PDB entry 8RIW | X-ray diffraction, 2.57 A resolution | chains A and F of the 6 polymer chains in the assembly

[Chain A]
Molecule: Tubulin alpha-1B chain
From: Bos taurus
UniProtKB: P81947 (TBA1B_BOVIN); residues 1-451 here = UniProt positions 1-451
Sequence (451 residues; row label = number of the first residue in the row):
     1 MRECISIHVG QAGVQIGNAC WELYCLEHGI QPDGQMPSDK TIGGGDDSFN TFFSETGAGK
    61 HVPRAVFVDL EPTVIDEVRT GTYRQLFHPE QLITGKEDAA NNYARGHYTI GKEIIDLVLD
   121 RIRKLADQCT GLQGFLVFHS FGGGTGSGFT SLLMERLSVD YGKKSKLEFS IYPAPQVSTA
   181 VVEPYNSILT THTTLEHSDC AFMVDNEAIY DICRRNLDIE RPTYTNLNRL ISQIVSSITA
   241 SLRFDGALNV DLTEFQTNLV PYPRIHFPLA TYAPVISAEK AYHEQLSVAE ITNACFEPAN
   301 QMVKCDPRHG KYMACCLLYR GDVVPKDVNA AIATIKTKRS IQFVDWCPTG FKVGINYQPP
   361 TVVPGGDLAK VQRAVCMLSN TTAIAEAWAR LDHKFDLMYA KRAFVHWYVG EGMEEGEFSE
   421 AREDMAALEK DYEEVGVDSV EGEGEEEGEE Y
Unresolved in the structure: 439-451
Ion coordination: Ca2+: Asp39, Thr41, Gly44, Glu55
Residues lining bound ligands:
  - A1H00 ((2-methyl-1H-indol-5-yl) 3,4,5-trimethoxybenzenesulfonate): Thr179, Ala180, Val181
  - GTP (guanosine-5'-triphosphate): Gly10, Gln11, Ala12, Gln15, Ile16, Asp69, Asp98, Ala99, Ala100, Asn101, Ser140, Gly142, Gly143, Gly144, Thr145, Gly146, Ile171, Pro173, Val177, Ser178, Thr179, Glu183, Asn206, Tyr224, Leu227, Asn228, Ile231

[Chain F]
Molecule: Tubulin tyrosine ligase
From: Gallus gallus
UniProtKB: A0A8V0Z8P0 (A0A8V0Z8P0_CHICK); aligned to UniProt positions 1-378 over residues 1-378 (the alignment contains insertions or deletions, so no single offset holds)
Sequence (384 residues; row label = number of the first residue in the row):
     1 MYTFVVRDEN SSVYAEVSRL LLATGQWKRL RKDNPRFNLM LGERNRLPFG RLGHEPGLVQ
    61 LVNYYRGADK LCRKASLVKL IKTSPELSES CTWFPESYVI YPTNLKTPVA PAQNGIRHLI
   121 NNTRTDEREV FLAAYNRRRE GREGNVWIAK SSAGAKGEGI LISSEASELL DFIDEQGQVH
   181 VIQKYLEKPL LLEPGHRKFD IRSWVLVDHL YNIYLYREGV LRTSSEPYNS ANFQDKTCHL
   241 TNHCIQKEYS KNYGRYEEGN EMFFEEFNQY LMDALNTTLE NSILLQIKHI IRSCLMCIEP
   301 AISTKHLHYQ SFQLFGFDFM VDEELKVWLI EVNGAPACAQ KLYAELCQGI VDVAISSVFP
   361 LADTGQKTSQ PTSIFIKLHH HHHH
Unresolved in the structure: 106-124, 156-158, 176-177, 232-234, 363-372, 382-384
Construct notes: expression tag (379-384)
Residues lining bound ligands: AMP-PCP (ACP; phosphomethylphosphonic acid adenylate ester): Lys74, Pro95, Ile148, Lys150, Gln183, Lys184, Tyr185, Leu186, Lys198, Asp200, Arg202, Arg222, His239, Leu240, Thr241, Asn242, Asp318, Met320, Ile330, Glu331, Asn333

[Interface between chain A and chain F]
Pairs across the interface (24):
  Gln176(A) - Pro56(F)
  Glu207(A) - Gly53(F)
  Glu207(A) - His54(F)  salt bridge
  Glu297(A) - His306(F)
  Pro298(A) - Leu307(F)  hydrophobic
  Lys304(A) - His54(F)
  Asp306(A) - Arg66(F)
  Asp306(A) - Leu307(F)
  Arg308(A) - Pro300(F)
  Arg308(A) - Ala301(F)
  Arg308(A) - Ile302(F)
  Arg308(A) - Ser303(F)  hydrogen bond (side chain-backbone)
  Arg308(A) - Leu307(F)
  His309(A) - Arg66(F)  hydrogen bond (side chain-backbone)
  His309(A) - Gly67(F)  hydrogen bond (side chain-backbone)
  His309(A) - Ala301(F)
  Lys338(A) - Pro300(F)
  Glu386(A) - Gly50(F)
  Glu386(A) - Arg66(F)  salt bridge
  Arg390(A) - Gly50(F)
  Arg390(A) - His54(F)
  His393(A) - Arg51(F)
  Glu433(A) - Arg46(F)  salt bridge
  Asp438(A) - Lys70(F)  salt bridge
Also at the interface, not in a pair above, chain A (16 interface residues in all): Pro175, Cys305
Also at the interface, not in a pair above, chain F (16 interface residues in all): His308

[Summary]
The chain A/chain F interface involves 16 residues from each chain, with 3 hydrogen bonds and 4 salt bridges.
Polar pairs include Glu207(A)-His54(F), Glu386(A)-Arg66(F) and Glu433(A)-Arg46(F). Bound to chain A: GTP and
compound A1H00. Chain F binds AMP-PCP. Asp39(A), Thr41(A), Gly44(A) and Glu55(A) coordinate Ca2+.
Here chain A is Tubulin alpha-1B chain (Bos taurus) and chain F is Tubulin tyrosine ligase (Gallus gallus).
Entry 8RIW (T2R-TTL-1-L01 complex) was determined by X-ray diffraction, deposited together with 8RIV.
